PDB entry 6ALG | electron microscopy, 3.70 A resolution | chains A and N of the 9 polymer chains in the assembly

# Chain A
Molecule: 29-nt DNA strand
Sequence (29 nucleotides; row label = number of the first residue in the row):
     1 GGGCTACCTCTCCATGACGGCGAATACCC

# Chain N
Name: Transcription termination factor nun
From: Escherichia phage HK022
UniProtKB: P18683 (VNUN_BPHK0); residues 1-109 here correspond to UniProt positions 4-112 (UniProt number = residue number + 3)
Amino-acid sequence (109 residues; numbered 1 to 109; the number before each row is that of its first residue):
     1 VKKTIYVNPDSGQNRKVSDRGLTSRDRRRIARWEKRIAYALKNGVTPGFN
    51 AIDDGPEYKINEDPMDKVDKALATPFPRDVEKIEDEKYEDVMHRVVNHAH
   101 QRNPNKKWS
Not modelled in the structure: 1-86
Reported in the primary citation:
  - binding site for the 29-nt DNA strand (chain A): His93, Asn105
  - binding site for the 29-nt DNA strand: Arg94
  - binding site for the 20-nt RNA strand: His98
  - contacts within the chain: Arg102-Ser109

# Interface between chain A and chain N
Contacting residue pairs - 6 pairs, chain A then chain N:
  DT5(A) with Glu89(N), phosphate contact
  DA6(A) with His93(N), base contact; Arg94(N), base contact
  DC7(A) with His93(N), sugar contact
  DC8(A) with His93(N), salt bridge to the phosphate
  DT15(A) with Asn105(N), hydrogen bond to the phosphate

# In short
The interface between chain A and chain N involves 5 residues on one side and 4 on the other; the contacts
include 1 hydrogen bond and 1 salt bridge. Polar contacts include DT15(A)-Asn105(N) and DC8(A)-His93(N). The
paper reports a binding site for the 29-nt DNA strand (chain A) at His93(N) and Asn105(N); a binding site for
the 29-nt DNA strand at Arg94(N).
Chain A is a 29-nt DNA strand and chain N is Transcription termination factor nun (Escherichia phage HK022);
the structure, CryoEM structure of HK022 Nun - E.coli RNA polymerase elongation complex, was determined by
electron microscopy together with 6ALF and 6ALH from the same study.
